8BA9 - chains J and K of the 21 polymer chains in the assembly; structure by electron microscopy, 3.70 A resolution.

Chain J (and K):
Name: 60 kDa chaperonin
Organism: Escherichia coli K-12
Notes: chain K of this document is another copy of the same molecule, construct and numbering; everything in this record applies to it too
UniProt: P0A6F5 (CH60_ECOLI); residues 2-525 here = UniProt positions 2-525
Chain sequence (524 residues; row label = number of the first residue in the row):
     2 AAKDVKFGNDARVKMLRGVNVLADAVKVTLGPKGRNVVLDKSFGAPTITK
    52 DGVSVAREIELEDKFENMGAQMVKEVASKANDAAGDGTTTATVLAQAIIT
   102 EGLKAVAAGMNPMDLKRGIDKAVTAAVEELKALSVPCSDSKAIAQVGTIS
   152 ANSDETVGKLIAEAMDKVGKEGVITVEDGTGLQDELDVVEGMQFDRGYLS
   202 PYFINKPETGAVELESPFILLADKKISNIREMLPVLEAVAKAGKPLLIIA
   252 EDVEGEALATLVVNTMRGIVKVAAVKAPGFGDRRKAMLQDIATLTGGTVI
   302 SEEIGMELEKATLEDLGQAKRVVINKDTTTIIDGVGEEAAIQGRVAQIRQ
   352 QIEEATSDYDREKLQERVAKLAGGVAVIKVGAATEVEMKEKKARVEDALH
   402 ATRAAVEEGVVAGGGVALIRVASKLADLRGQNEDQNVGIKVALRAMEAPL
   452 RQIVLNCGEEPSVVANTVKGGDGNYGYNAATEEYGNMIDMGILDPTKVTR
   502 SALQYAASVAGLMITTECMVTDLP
Unresolved in the structure: 525
Ion coordination: K+: Gly-32 (together with ADP); Mg2+: Asp-87 (together with ADP)
Small-molecule neighbours: ADP (adenosine-5'-diphosphate): Thr-30, Gly-32, Pro-33, Asp-87, Gly-88, Thr-89, Thr-90, Thr-91, Ile-150, Gly-414, Gly-415, Ile-454, Tyr-478, Asn-479, Ala-480, Ala-481, Ile-493, Asp-495

How chain J and chain K interact:
Contacting residue pairs - 30 pairs, chain J then chain K:
  Ala-2(J) / Glu-63(K)
  Ala-2(J) / Asp-64(K)
  Ala-2(J) / Glu-67(K)
  Ala-3(J) / Leu-62(K)  hydrophobic
  Ala-3(J) / Glu-63(K)  hydrogen bond (backbone-side chain)
  Lys-4(J) / Glu-61(K)
  Lys-4(J) / Glu-63(K)
  Val-6(J) / Val-22(K)  hydrophobic
  Phe-8(J) / Val-22(K)
  Phe-8(J) / Asp-25(K)
  Phe-8(J) / Ala-26(K)
  Met-69(J) / Asp-41(K)
  Met-73(J) / Pro-47(K)  hydrophobic
  Met-73(J) / Ile-49(K)  hydrophobic
  Met-114(J) / Arg-36(K)
  Met-114(J) / Asn-457(K)
  Leu-513(J) / Asn-37(K)
  Leu-513(J) / Ile-49(K)  hydrophobic
  Thr-516(J) / Arg-36(K)
  Thr-516(J) / Asn-37(K)  hydrogen bond (backbone-backbone)
  Thr-517(J) / Asn-37(K)
  Glu-518(J) / Val-29(K)
  Glu-518(J) / Arg-36(K)  salt bridge
  Glu-518(J) / Asn-37(K)  hydrogen bond (backbone-backbone)
  Cys-519(J) / Val-39(K)  hydrogen bond (backbone-backbone)
  Met-520(J) / Val-39(K)
  Val-521(J) / Val-39(K)  hydrogen bond (backbone-backbone)
  Val-521(J) / Leu-40(K)  hydrophobic
  Val-521(J) / Asp-41(K)  hydrogen bond (backbone-backbone)
  Thr-522(J) / Asp-41(K)
Also at the interface, not in a pair above, chain J (27 interface residues in all): Met-16, Lys-65, Gln-72, Glu-76, Asn-112, Pro-113, Arg-118, Leu-200, Pro-202, Tyr-203, Gly-256
Also at the interface, not in a pair above, chain K (27 interface residues in all): Lys-34, Val-38, Ala-46, Asp-179, Thr-181, Leu-183, Glu-386, Cys-458, Gly-459, Glu-483

In short:
Chain J and chain K each contribute 27 residues to their interface; the contacts include 6 hydrogen bonds and
1 salt bridge. Polar contacts include Glu-518(J)/Arg-36(K), Ala-3(J)/Glu-63(K) and Thr-516(J)/Asn-37(K).
Ligands of chain J: ADP.
Both chains are 60 kDa chaperonin (Escherichia coli K-12). Entry 8BA9 (CryoEM structure of
GroEL-GroES-ADP.AlF3-Rubisco) was determined by electron microscopy together with 8BA8 and 8BA7 from the same
study.
